PDB entry 7OLZ | X-ray diffraction, 1.75 A resolution | chains B and A of the 3 polymer chains in the assembly

== Chain B ==
Molecule: Nanobody Re9F06
Organism: Vicugna pacos
Notes: antibody fragment or engineered binder
Chain sequence (127 residues; each row starts with the number of its first residue; numbers below 1 keep their minus sign (Gly-1 is residue -1)):
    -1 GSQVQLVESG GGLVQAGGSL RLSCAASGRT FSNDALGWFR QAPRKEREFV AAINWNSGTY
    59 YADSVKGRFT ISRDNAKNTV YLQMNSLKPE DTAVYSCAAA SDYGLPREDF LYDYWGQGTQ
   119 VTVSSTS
Not modelled in the structure: -1 to 0, 123-125
Disulfides: Cys22-Cys95

== Chain A ==
Molecule: Spike protein S1
Organism: Severe acute respiratory syndrome coronavirus 2
Reference sequence: P0DTC2 (SPIKE_SARS2); numbering as in UniProt (aligned over 333-527)
Chain sequence (195 residues; row label = number of the first residue in the row):
   333 TNLCPFGEVF NATRFASVYA WNRKRISNCV ADYSVLYNSA SFSTFKCYGV SPTKLNDLCF
   393 TNVYADSFVI RGDEVRQIAP GQTGKIADYN YKLPDDFTGC VIAWNSNNLD SKVGGNYNYL
   453 YRLFRKSNLK PFERDISTEI YQAGSTPCNG VEGFNCYFPL QSYGFQPTNG VGYQPYRVVV
   513 LSFELLHAPA TVCGP
Not modelled in the structure: 333-334, 384-393, 516-527
Disulfides: Cys336-Cys361, Cys379-Cys432, Cys480-Cys488
Curated features (UniProtKB/Swiss-Prot):
  - region: Arg403 to Asp405 (Integrin-binding motif), Asn448 to Phe456 (Immunodominant HLA epitope recognized by the CD8+)
  - glycosylation: Asn343 (N-linked (GlcNAc...) (complex) asparagine)
  - natural variant: Gly339 (G339D: In strain: Omicron/BA.1, Omicron/BA.2 and 4 more; G339H: In strain: Omicron/BA.2.75, Omicron/XBB.1.5 and 1 more), Arg346 (R346K: In strain: Mu/B.1.621; R346T: In strain: Omicron/BQ.1.1, Omicron/XBB.1.5 and 1 more), Leu368 (L368I: In strain: Omicron/XBB.1.5, Omicron/EG.5.1), Ser371 (S371F: In strain: Omicron/BA.2, Omicron/BA.2.12.1 and 6 more; S371L: In strain: Omicron/BA.1), Ser373 (S373P: In strain: Omicron/BA.1, Omicron/BA.2 and 7 more), Ser375 (S375F: In strain: Omicron/BA.1, Omicron/BA.2 and 7 more), Thr376 (T376A: In strain: Omicron/BA.2, Omicron/BA.2.12.1 and 5 more), Asp405 (D405N: In strain: Omicron/BA.2, Omicron/BA.2.12.1 and 6 more), Arg408 (R408S: In strain: Omicron/BA.2, Omicron/BA.2.12.1 and 6 more), Lys417 (K417N: In strain: Beta/B.1.351, Omicron/BA.1 and 8 more; K417T: In strain: Gamma/P.1), Asn440 (N440K: In strain: Omicron/BA.1, Omicron/BA.2 and 7 more), Lys444 (K444T: In strain: Omicron/BQ.1.1), 16 further natural variant entries in UniProt
  - mutagenesis: Asn343 (N343Q: Reduced viral infectivity), Leu452 (L452R: Increased resistance to neutralizing antibodies. Decreases HLA binding to NF9 epitope. Increased binding affinity to human ACE2), Tyr453 (Y453F: Decreased HLA binding to NF9 epitope. Increased binding affinity to human ACE2), Ala475 (A475V: Increased resistance to neutralizing antibodies), Val483 (V483A: Increased resistance to neutralizing antibodies), Glu484 (E484D: Increased replication in human TMEM106B overexpressing cells), Phe490 (F490L: Increased resistance to neutralizing antibodies and human covalescent sera neutralization), Gln493 (Q493N: Reduced host ACE2-binding affinity in vitro; Q493Y: Reduced host ACE2-binding affinity in vitro), Asn501 (N501T: Reduced host ACE2-binding affinity in vitro; N501Y: Increased binding affinity to human ACE2), His519 (H519P: Increased resistance to human covalescent sera neutralization)
What the authors report for this chain:
  - mutagenesis - K417N/E484K/N501Y (0.1-0.5 nM), K417T/E484K/N501Y (0.1-0.5 nM), L452R (Kd 400 pM): decreased binding to Nanobody Re5D06
  - mutagenesis - N501Y: unchanged binding to Nanobody Re5D06

== Interface between chain B and chain A ==
Pairs across the interface (35):
  Asn52(B) - Ser371(A)  hydrogen bond
  Asn52(B) - Ala372(A)
  Trp53(B) - Leu368(A)
  Trp53(B) - Tyr369(A)  hydrophobic
  Trp53(B) - Ser371(A)  hydrogen bond
  Asn54(B) - Tyr369(A)  hydrogen bond (side chain-backbone)
  Ser99(B) - Lys378(A)
  Asp100(B) - Thr376(A)  hydrogen bond
  Asp100(B) - Phe377(A)  hydrogen bond (side chain-backbone)
  Asp100(B) - Lys378(A)
  Tyr101(B) - Ser371(A)  hydrogen bond (backbone-side chain)
  Tyr101(B) - Phe377(A)  hydrogen bond (backbone-backbone)
  Gly102(B) - Ser371(A)
  Gly102(B) - Phe374(A)
  Gly102(B) - Phe377(A)
  Leu103(B) - Ser371(A)
  Leu103(B) - Ala372(A)
  Leu103(B) - Phe374(A)  hydrogen bond (backbone-backbone)
  Leu103(B) - Ser375(A)
  Pro104(B) - Ser375(A)
  Arg105(B) - Ala372(A)
  Arg105(B) - Phe374(A)
  Arg105(B) - Ser375(A)
  Glu106(B) - Ser375(A)  hydrogen bond
  Glu106(B) - Val503(A)
  Glu106(B) - Tyr508(A)  hydrogen bond
  Phe108(B) - Gly404(A)
  Phe108(B) - Asp405(A)
  Phe108(B) - Arg408(A)  hydrogen bond (backbone-side chain)
  Phe108(B) - Val503(A)  hydrophobic
  Phe108(B) - Gly504(A)
  Leu109(B) - Val407(A)  hydrophobic
  Leu109(B) - Arg408(A)
  Tyr110(B) - Arg408(A)  hydrogen bond (backbone-side chain)
  Asp111(B) - Arg408(A)  salt bridge
Interface residues without a listed pair, chain B (16 interface residues in all): Gly56
Interface residues without a listed pair, chain A (18 interface residues in all): Ser383, Asn437

== Summary ==
16 residues of chain B face 18 of chain A across their interface; the contacts include 12 hydrogen bonds and 1
salt bridge. Polar pairs include Asp111(B)-Arg408(A), Asn52(B)-Ser371(A) and Trp53(B)-Ser371(A). The paper
reports that K417N/E484K/N501Y, K417T/E484K/N501Y and L452R of chain A reduce binding to Nanobody Re5D06;
N501Y of chain A leaves binding to Nanobody Re5D06 unchanged.
Here chain B is Nanobody Re9F06 (Vicugna pacos) and chain A is Spike protein S1 (Severe acute respiratory
syndrome coronavirus 2). Entry 7OLZ (Crystal structure of the SARS-CoV-2 RBD with neutralizing-VHHs Re5D06 and
Re9F06) was determined by X-ray diffraction, deposited together with 7ON5.
